Entry 7QG9 (electron microscopy, 3.45 A resolution); this record covers chains R and Q of the 27 polymer chains in the assembly.

== Chain R (and Q) ==
Molecule: L-shaped tail fiber protein p132
Source organism: Escherichia phage T5
Notes: chain Q of this document is another copy of the same molecule, construct and numbering; everything in this record applies to it too
Reference sequence: Q7Y5D9 (FIBL2_BPT5); residues 1-140 here = UniProt positions 1-140
Sequence (140 residues; row label = number of the first residue in the row):
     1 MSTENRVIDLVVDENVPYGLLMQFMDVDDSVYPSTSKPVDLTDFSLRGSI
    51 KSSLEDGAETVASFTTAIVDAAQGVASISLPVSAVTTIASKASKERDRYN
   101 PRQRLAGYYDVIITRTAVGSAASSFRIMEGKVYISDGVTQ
Unresolved in the structure: 1 (chain Q: fully traced)

== Chain R / chain Q interface ==
Contacting residue pairs (32; chain R residue first):
  Val11(R) with Thr3(Q)
  Asp13(R) with Arg126(Q), salt bridge
  Val16(R) with Ile112(Q), hydrophobic; Ser124(Q)
  Pro17(R) with Ser124(Q)
  Arg96(R) with Leu54(Q), hydrogen bond (side chain-backbone); Glu55(Q), salt bridge
  Pro101(R) with Leu54(Q)
  Arg102(R) with Leu54(Q); Tyr108(Q); Tyr109(Q), hydrogen bond (side chain-backbone); Asp110(Q), salt bridge; Glu129(Q), salt bridge; Gly130(Q), hydrogen bond (side chain-backbone)
  Gln103(R) with Thr3(Q), hydrogen bond
  Ser135(R) with Arg126(Q)
  Asp136(R) with Leu54(Q); Asp110(Q); Arg126(Q), hydrogen bond (backbone-side chain)
  Gly137(R) with Asp110(Q); Arg126(Q)
  Val138(R) with Ser49(Q); Lys51(Q), hydrogen bond (backbone-side chain); Leu54(Q), hydrophobic; Tyr108(Q); Tyr109(Q), hydrophobic; Asp110(Q), hydrogen bond (backbone-side chain)
  Thr139(R) with Gly48(Q); Ser49(Q), hydrogen bond (side chain-backbone); Asp110(Q); Ile112(Q)
  Gln140(R) with Arg47(Q), hydrogen bond (backbone-side chain)
Interface residues without a listed pair, chain R (16 interface residues in all): Glu14, Asn15
Interface residues without a listed pair, chain Q (18 interface residues in all): Ser2, Ser53, Phe125

== Summary ==
16 residues of chain R and 18 residues of chain Q are in contact; the contacts include 9 hydrogen bonds and 4
salt bridges. Among the polar pairs are Asp13(R)-Arg126(Q), Arg96(R)-Glu55(Q) and Arg102(R)-Asp110(Q).
Chain R and chain Q are both L-shaped tail fiber protein p132 (Escherichia phage T5); the structure, Tail tip
of siphophage T5 : common core proteins, was determined by electron microscopy (same publication as 7ZHJ,
7ZN2, 7ZN4, 7ZQB and 7ZQP).
